PDB entry 8D42 | electron microscopy, 2.91 A resolution | chains A and B of the 5 polymer chains in the assembly

== Chain A ==
Molecule: DNA polymerase subunit gamma-1
Organism: Homo sapiens
Notes: EC 2.7.7.7
Reference sequence: P54098 (DPOG1_HUMAN); residue numbers follow UniProt; this construct covers 1-1239
Amino-acid sequence (1239 residues; row label = number of the first residue in the row):
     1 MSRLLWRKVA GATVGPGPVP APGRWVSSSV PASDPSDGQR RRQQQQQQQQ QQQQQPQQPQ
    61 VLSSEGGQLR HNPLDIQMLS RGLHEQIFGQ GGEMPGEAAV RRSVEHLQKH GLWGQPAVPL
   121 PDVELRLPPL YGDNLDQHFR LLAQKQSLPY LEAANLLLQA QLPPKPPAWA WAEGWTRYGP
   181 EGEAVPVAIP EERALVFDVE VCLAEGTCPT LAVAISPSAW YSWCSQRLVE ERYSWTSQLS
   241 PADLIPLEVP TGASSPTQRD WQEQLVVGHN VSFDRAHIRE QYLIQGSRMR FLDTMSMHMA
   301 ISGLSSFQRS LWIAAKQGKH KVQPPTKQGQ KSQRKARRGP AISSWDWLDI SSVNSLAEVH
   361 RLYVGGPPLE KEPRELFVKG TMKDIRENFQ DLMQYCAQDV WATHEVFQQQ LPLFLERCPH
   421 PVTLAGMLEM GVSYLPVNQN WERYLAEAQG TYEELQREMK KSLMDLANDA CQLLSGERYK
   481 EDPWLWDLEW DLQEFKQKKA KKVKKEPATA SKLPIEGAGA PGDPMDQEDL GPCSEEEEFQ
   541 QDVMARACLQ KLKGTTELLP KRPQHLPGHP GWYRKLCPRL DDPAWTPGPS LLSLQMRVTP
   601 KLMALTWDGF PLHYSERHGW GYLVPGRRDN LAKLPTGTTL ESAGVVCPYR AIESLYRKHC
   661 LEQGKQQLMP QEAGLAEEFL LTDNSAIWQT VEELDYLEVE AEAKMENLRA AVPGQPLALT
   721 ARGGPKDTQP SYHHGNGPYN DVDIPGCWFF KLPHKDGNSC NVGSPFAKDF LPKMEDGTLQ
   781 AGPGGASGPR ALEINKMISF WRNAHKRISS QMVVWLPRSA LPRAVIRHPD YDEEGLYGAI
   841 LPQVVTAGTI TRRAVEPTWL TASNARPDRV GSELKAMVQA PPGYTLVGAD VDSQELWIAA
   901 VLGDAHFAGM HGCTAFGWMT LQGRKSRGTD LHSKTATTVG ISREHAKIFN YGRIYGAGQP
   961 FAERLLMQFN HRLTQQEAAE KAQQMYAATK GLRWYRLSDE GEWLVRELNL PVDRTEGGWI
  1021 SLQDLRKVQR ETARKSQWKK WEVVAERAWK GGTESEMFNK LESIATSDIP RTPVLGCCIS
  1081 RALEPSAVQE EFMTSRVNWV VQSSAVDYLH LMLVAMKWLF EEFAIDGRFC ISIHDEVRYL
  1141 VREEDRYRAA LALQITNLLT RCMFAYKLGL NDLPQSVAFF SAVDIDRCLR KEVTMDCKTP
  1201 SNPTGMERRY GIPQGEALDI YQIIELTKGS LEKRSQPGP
Disordered / not traced: 1-68, 252-259, 317-341, 500-529, 632-644, 664-729, 998-1048, 1236-1239
Disulfides: Cys418-Cys1077
Bound ions: Ca2+ site 1 near Asp198 (its only coordinating residue here); Ca2+ site 2: Asp198, Glu200, Asp399 (shared with 1 residue of chain P); Ca2+ site 3: Asp890 (together with 2'-deoxycytidine-5'-triphosphate)
Ligand contacts: 2'-deoxycytidine-5'-triphosphate (DCP): Arg853, Asp890, Ser893, Glu895, Lys925, Asp930, His932, Arg943, Lys947, Ile948, Tyr951, Tyr955, His1134, Asp1135, Lys1191
Swiss-Prot annotation at these positions:
  - region: Gln43 to Gln55 (Does not contribute to polymerase and exonuclease enzymatic activities), Thr858 to Asn864 (Trigger loop)
  - motif: Val196 to Glu200 (Exo I), Val267 to Arg275 (Exo II), Tyr395 to Thr403 (Exo III), Val887 to Leu896 (Pol A), Arg943 to Gly958 (Pol B), His1134 to Val1141 (Pol C)
  - active site: Asp198 (Exonuclease activity)
  - binding site (DNA): Ser306, Ser593, Lys806, Thr849, Thr1094, Ser1095
  - binding site (RNA): Arg579, His754, Gly763, Lys768, Ser863, Arg869
  - binding site (a 2'-deoxyribonucleoside 5'-triphosphate): Asp890, Val891, Ser893, Glu895, Arg943, Lys947, Tyr951, Asp1135
  - binding site (Mg(2+)): Asp890, Val891, Asp1135
  - site (Critical for replication fidelity and mismatch recognition): Arg853, Gln1102
  - natural variant: Arg3 (R3P: In PEOB1 and SANDO), Gln55 (Q55QQ; Q55QQQ), Arg227 (R227W: In PEOB1 and MTDPS4B), Arg232 (R232G: In MTDPS4A; R232H: In LS), Leu244 (L244P: In MTDPS4A), Thr251 (T251I: In PEOB1, MTDPS4A and MTDPS4B), Gly268 (G268A: In PEOB1), Arg275 (R275Q: Found in a patient with epileptic encephalopathy, developmental delay and moderate intellectual disability; uncertain significance), His277 (H277L: In PEOB1; uncertain significance), Gly303 (G303R: In MTDPS4A), Leu304 (L304R: In PEOB1 and SANDO; L304SANDO: In PEOB1), Ser305 (S305R: In MTDPS4A), 52 further natural variant entries in UniProt
  - mutagenesis: Asp198 (D198A: Abolishes exonuclease activity; when associated with A-200. Decreases polymerase exonucleolytic proofreading by 30-fold for the T:G mismatch and by 14-fold for the A:A mismatch ...), Glu200 (E200A: Abolishes exonuclease activity; when associated with A-198. Decreases polymerase exonucleolytic proofreading by 30-fold for the T:G mismatch and by 14-fold for the A:A mismatch ...), Asp274 (D274A: Unable to idle at the 5'-end of the nascent DNA strand. Continues DNA synthesis into double-stranded DNA past the 5'-end creating a flap structure that cannot be ligated), Lys498 (K498C: Decreases processive DNA synthesis), Lys499 (K499C: Decreases processive DNA synthesis), Lys501 (K501C: Decreases processive DNA synthesis), Val543 to Leu558 (Markedly decreases the stimulation by POLG2, resulting in impaired processive DNA synthesis), Leu549 (L549N: Decreases processive DNA synthesis), Leu552 (L552N: Decreases processive DNA synthesis), Lys553 (K553N: Decreases processive DNA synthesis), Arg853 (R853A: Abolishes primer DNA extention in the presence of dNTPs. Impairs intrinsic polymerase processivity. Enhances exonuclease activity leading to primer DNA degradation), Asp890 (D890N: Abolishes DNA polymerase activity), 1 further mutagenesis entry in UniProt

== Chain B ==
Molecule: DNA polymerase subunit gamma-2, mitochondrial
Organism: Homo sapiens
Notes: EC 2.7.7.7
Reference sequence: Q9UHN1 (DPOG2_HUMAN); residues 1-485 here = UniProt positions 1-485
Amino-acid sequence (485 residues; each row starts with the number of its first residue):
     1 MRSRVAVRAC HKVCRCLLSG FGGRVDAGQP ELLTERSSPK GGHVKSHAEL EGNGEHPEAP
    61 GSGEGSEALL EICQRRHFLS GSKQQLSRDS LLSGCHPGFG PLGVELRKNL AAEWWTSVVV
   121 FREQVFPVDA LHHKPGPLLP GDSAFRLVSA ETLREILQDK ELSKEQLVAF LENVLKTSGK
   181 LRENLLHGAL EHYVNCLDLV NKRLPYGLAQ IGVCFHPVFD TKQIRNGVKS IGEKTEASLV
   241 WFTPPRTSNQ WLDFWLRHRL QWWRKFAMSP SNFSSSDCQD EEGRKGNKLY YNFPWGKELI
   301 ETLWNLGDHE LLHMYPGNVS KLHGRDGRKN VVPCVLSVNG DLDRGMLAYL YDSFQLTENS
   361 FTRKKNLHRK VLKLHPCLAP IKVALDVGRG PTLELRQVCQ GLFNELLENG ISVWPGYLET
   421 MQSSLEQLYS KYDEMSILFT VLVTETTLEN GLIHLRSRDT TMKEMMHISK LKDFLIKYIS
   481 SAKNV
Disordered / not traced: 1-63, 220-226, 357-360
Swiss-Prot annotation at these positions:
  - modified residue: Ser38 (Phosphoserine)
  - natural variant: Arg182 (R182W: In MTDPS16), Gly416 (G416A: No functional deficit), Asp433 (D433Y: In MTDPS16B), Gly451 (G451E: In PEOA4)

== Interface between chain A and chain B ==
Pairs across the interface - 49 pairs, chain A then chain B:
  Glu447(A) - Arg257(B)  salt bridge
  Glu454(A) - Gln261(B)  hydrogen bond
  Glu458(A) - Pro270(B)
  Asp465(A) - Met268(B)
  Asn468(A) - Asp459(B)
  Cys471(A) - Thr460(B)
  Cys471(A) - Met462(B)  hydrophobic
  Gln472(A) - Leu367(B)
  Gln472(A) - Arg369(B)
  Gln472(A) - Asp459(B)
  Gln472(A) - Thr460(B)
  Gln472(A) - Thr461(B)
  Leu473(A) - Leu367(B)  hydrophobic
  Leu474(A) - Met462(B)  hydrophobic
  Arg478(A) - Asn366(B)  hydrogen bond
  Asp482(A) - Arg363(B)  salt bridge
  Gln497(A) - Leu452(B)
  Met544(A) - Gln397(B)  hydrogen bond
  Ala545(A) - Gln397(B)
  Cys548(A) - Gln397(B)
  Cys548(A) - Val398(B)  hydrophobic
  Leu549(A) - Glu405(B)
  Leu549(A) - Ile468(B)  hydrophobic
  Leu552(A) - Val398(B)  hydrophobic
  Leu552(A) - Leu448(B)
  Lys553(A) - His467(B)
  Lys553(A) - Ser469(B)
  Thr555(A) - Glu449(B)
  Thr555(A) - His467(B)  hydrogen bond (backbone-side chain)
  Leu559(A) - His467(B)
  Leu566(A) - Glu464(B)
  Pro567(A) - Glu464(B)
  His569(A) - Met462(B)
  His569(A) - Glu464(B)  salt bridge
  Tyr573(A) - Thr460(B)
  Leu580(A) - Lys477(B)
  Trp585(A) - Lys477(B)
  Pro587(A) - Tyr478(B)  hydrophobic
  Pro587(A) - Ser481(B)
  Gly782(A) - Phe361(B)
  Pro783(A) - Phe361(B)  hydrophobic
  Gly785(A) - Ser269(B)
  Arg790(A) - Ser271(B)
  Thr1204(A) - Asp253(B)
  Thr1204(A) - Leu256(B)
  Arg1208(A) - Cys278(B)
  Arg1208(A) - Lys285(B)
  Arg1209(A) - Asp253(B)  salt bridge
  Arg1209(A) - Arg257(B)
Interface residues without a listed pair, chain A (47 interface residues in all): Arg443, Lys461, Asp469, Leu485, Phe495, Asp542, Leu558, Gly568, Pro570, Leu602, Leu655, Ala781, Ala786
Interface residues without a listed pair, chain B (45 interface residues in all): Asp277, Gly286, Thr362, Lys373, His375, Gln400, Gly401, Asn404, Thr447, Asn450, Lys463, Met465, Phe474

== Overview ==
The interface between chain A and chain B involves 47 residues on one side and 45 on the other, with 4
hydrogen bonds and 4 salt bridges. Polar pairs include Glu447(A)-Arg257(B), Asp482(A)-Arg363(B) and
His569(A)-Glu464(B). Bound to chain A: 2'-deoxycytidine-5'-triphosphate.
Here chain A is DNA polymerase subunit gamma-1 and chain B is DNA polymerase subunit gamma-2, mitochondrial,
both from Homo sapiens. Entry 8D42 (Human mitochondrial DNA polymerase gamma ternary complex with GT basepair
in editing conformer (composite)) was determined by electron microscopy, deposited together with 8D33, 8D37
and 8D3R.
